PDB entry 7YB2 | X-ray diffraction, 1.85 A resolution | chains B and D of the 3 polymer chains in the assembly

Chain B (and D):
Molecule: Versicolorin reductase
From: Cercospora sp. JNU001
Notes: chain D of this document is another copy of the same molecule, construct and numbering; everything in this record applies to it too
UniProt: A0A2G5I2X5 (A0A2G5I2X5_CERBT); residues 1-268 here = UniProt positions 1-268
Amino-acid sequence (279 residues; numbered -1 to 277; the number before each row is that of its first residue; numbers below 1 keep their minus sign (Met-1 is residue -1)):
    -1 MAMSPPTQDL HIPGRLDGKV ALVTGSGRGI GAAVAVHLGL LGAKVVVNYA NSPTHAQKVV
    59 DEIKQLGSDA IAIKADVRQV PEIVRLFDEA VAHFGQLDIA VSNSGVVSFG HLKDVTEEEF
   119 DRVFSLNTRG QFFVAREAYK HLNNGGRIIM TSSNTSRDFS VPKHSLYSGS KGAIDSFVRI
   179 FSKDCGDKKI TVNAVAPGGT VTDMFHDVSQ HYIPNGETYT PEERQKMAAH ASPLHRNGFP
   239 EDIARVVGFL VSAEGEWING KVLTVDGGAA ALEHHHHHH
Disordered / not traced: -1 to 8, 269-277 (chain D: -1 to 4, 269-277)
Sequence notes: initiating methionine (-1); expression tag (0, 269-277)
Residues lining bound ligands:
  - 3-methyl-1,6,8-trihydroxyanthraquinone (EMO): Val105, Ser151, Asn152, Thr153, Tyr165, Gly196, Gly197, Met202, Phe203, Val206, Ser207, Tyr210, Ile211, Ala226
  - NADP (NAP; NADP nicotinamide-adenine-dinucleotide phosphate): Gly23, Ser24, Gly25, Arg26, Gly27, Ile28, Gly29, Asn46, Tyr47, Ala48, Asn49, Ser50, Ala73, Asp74, Val75, Arg76, Asn101, Ser102, Gly103, Leu124, Thr149, Ser150, Ser151, Tyr165, Lys169, Pro195, Gly196, Gly197, Thr198, Thr200, Asp201, Met202, Phe203
From the paper describing this entry:
  - catalytic residues: Ser151, Tyr165, Lys169
  - binding site for NADP: Lys169
  - binding site for 3-methyl-1,6,8-trihydroxyanthraquinone: Ser151, Asn152, Tyr165, Tyr210
  - mutagenesis - N152I, H162A, H162F, H162N, Y210F, P212A/P219A: abolished catalytic activity on 3-methyl-1,6,8-trihydroxyanthraquinone
  - mutagenesis - P212G, P219G: decreased catalytic activity on 3-methyl-1,6,8-trihydroxyanthraquinone
  - mutagenesis - H162F, Y210A (3.2-fold), Y210F: increased catalytic activity on 1e
  - mutagenesis - H162F: increased catalytic activity on 2-chloroacetophenone

Chain B / chain D interface:
Pairs across the interface - 66 pairs, chain B then chain D:
  Ile10(B) - Leu8(D)  hydrophobic
  Ile10(B) - Ile10(D)  hydrophobic
  Pro11(B) - Pro11(D)
  Gly12(B) - Pro11(D)
  Arg13(B) - Leu8(D)
  Arg13(B) - His9(D)  hydrogen bond (side chain-backbone)
  Leu38(B) - His9(D)
  Leu39(B) - His9(D)
  Leu39(B) - Pro11(D)  hydrophobic
  Gly65(B) - Thr5(D)
  Ser180(B) - Pro231(D)
  Lys181(B) - Gly266(D)
  Lys181(B) - Ala268(D)
  Gly184(B) - Pro231(D)
  Lys187(B) - Leu232(D)
  Ser230(B) - Trp255(D)
  Pro231(B) - Ser180(D)
  Pro231(B) - Gly184(D)
  Pro231(B) - Asn257(D)
  Leu232(B) - Lys187(D)  hydrogen bond (backbone-side chain)
  Leu232(B) - Glu254(D)
  Leu232(B) - Trp255(D)  hydrophobic
  Leu232(B) - Asn257(D)
  Arg234(B) - Glu254(D)  salt bridge
  Arg234(B) - Trp255(D)
  Asn235(B) - Trp255(D)
  Gly236(B) - Trp255(D)
  Asp240(B) - Trp255(D)
  Arg243(B) - Phe247(D)
  Arg243(B) - Glu252(D)
  Val244(B) - Phe247(D)  hydrophobic
  Val244(B) - Ile256(D)  hydrophobic
  Phe247(B) - Arg243(D)
  Phe247(B) - Val244(D)  hydrophobic
  Phe247(B) - Phe247(D)  hydrophobic
  Glu252(B) - Arg243(D)
  Glu254(B) - Leu232(D)
  Glu254(B) - Arg234(D)  salt bridge
  Trp255(B) - Ser230(D)
  Trp255(B) - Leu232(D)  hydrophobic
  Trp255(B) - Arg234(D)
  Trp255(B) - Asn235(D)
  Trp255(B) - Gly236(D)
  Trp255(B) - Asp240(D)
  Trp255(B) - Val263(D)
  Trp255(B) - Asp264(D)  hydrogen bond (backbone-backbone)
  Trp255(B) - Gly265(D)  hydrogen bond (backbone-backbone)
  Ile256(B) - Val244(D)  hydrophobic
  Ile256(B) - Leu261(D)  hydrophobic
  Asn257(B) - Leu232(D)
  Asn257(B) - Gly265(D)  hydrogen bond (side chain-backbone)
  Asn257(B) - Gly266(D)  hydrogen bond (backbone-backbone)
  Lys259(B) - Thr262(D)
  Lys259(B) - Asp264(D)  salt bridge
  Lys259(B) - Gly266(D)
  Leu261(B) - Leu261(D)  hydrophobic
  Thr262(B) - Lys259(D)
  Val263(B) - Trp255(D)
  Asp264(B) - Trp255(D)  hydrogen bond (backbone-backbone)
  Asp264(B) - Lys259(D)  salt bridge
  Gly265(B) - Trp255(D)  hydrogen bond (backbone-backbone)
  Gly265(B) - Asn257(D)  hydrogen bond (backbone-side chain)
  Gly266(B) - Lys181(D)
  Gly266(B) - Asn257(D)  hydrogen bond (backbone-backbone)
  Gly266(B) - Lys259(D)
  Ala268(B) - Lys181(D)
Other interface residues (no listed pair), chain B (39 interface residues in all): Gln63, Leu64, Thr189, His233, Ile241
Other interface residues (no listed pair), chain D (35 interface residues in all): Thr189, Ile241, Ala267

Summary:
39 residues of chain B and 35 residues of chain D are in contact; the contacts include 10 hydrogen bonds and 4
salt bridges. Polar pairs include Arg234(B)-Glu254(D), Lys259(B)-Asp264(D) and Arg13(B)-His9(D). The paper
reports catalytic residues Ser151(B), Tyr165(B) and Lys169(B); N152I, H162A and H162F of chain B, among
others, abolish catalytic activity on 3-methyl-1,6,8-trihydroxyanthraquinone; 9 substitutions were tested in
all.
Chain B and chain D are both Versicolorin reductase (Cercospora sp. JNU001); the structure, Crystal Structure
of anthrol reductase (CbAR) in complex with NADP+ and emodin, was determined by X-ray diffraction together
with 7YB1, 8HFJ and 8HFK from the same study.
